Entry 6UXE (X-ray diffraction, 1.57 A resolution); this record covers chains A and D of the 4 polymer chains in the assembly.

[Chain A]
Name: Cysteine desulfurase, mitochondrial
Organism: Homo sapiens
Notes: EC 2.8.1.7
UniProt: Q9Y697 (NFS1_HUMAN); residue numbers follow UniProt; this construct covers 56-457
Sequence (406 residues; each row starts with the number of its first residue):
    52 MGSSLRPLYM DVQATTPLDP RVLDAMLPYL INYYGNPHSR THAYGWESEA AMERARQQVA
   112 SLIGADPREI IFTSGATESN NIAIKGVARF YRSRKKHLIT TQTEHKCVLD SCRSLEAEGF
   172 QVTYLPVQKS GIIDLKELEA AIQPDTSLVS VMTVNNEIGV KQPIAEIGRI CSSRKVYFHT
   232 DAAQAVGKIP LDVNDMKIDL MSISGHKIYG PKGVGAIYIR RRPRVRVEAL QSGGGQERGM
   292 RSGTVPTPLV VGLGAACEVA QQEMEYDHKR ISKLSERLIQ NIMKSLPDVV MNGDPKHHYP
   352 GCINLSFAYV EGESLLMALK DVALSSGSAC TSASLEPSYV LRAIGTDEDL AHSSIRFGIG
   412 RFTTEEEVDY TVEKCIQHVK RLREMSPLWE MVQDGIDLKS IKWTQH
Disordered / not traced: 52-54, 382-387, 456-457
Sequence notes: initiating methionine (52); expression tag (53-55)
Glycans and other covalent adducts: pyridoxal phosphate (PLP) linked to Lys-258
Small-molecule neighbours:
  - 2,5,8,11,14,17-hexaoxanonadecan-19-ol (P15): Met-334, Leu-337, Pro-338, Asp-339, Val-340, Val-341, Ala-359, Tyr-360, Asp-400, Leu-401, Leu-449
  - pyridoxal phosphate (PLP): Gly-126, Ala-127, Thr-128, Asn-131, His-156, Cys-158, Met-203, Asn-207, Asp-232, Ala-234, Gln-235, Ser-255, His-257, Thr-295, Cys-381

[Chain D]
Name: Iron-sulfur cluster assembly enzyme ISCU, mitochondrial
Organism: Homo sapiens
UniProt: Q9H1K1 (ISCU_HUMAN); residue numbers follow UniProt; this construct covers 35-167
Sequence (143 residues; each row starts with the number of its first residue):
    33 MAYHKKVVDH YENPRNVGSL DKTSKNVGTG LVGAPACGDV MKLQIQVDEK GKIVDARFKT
    93 FGCGSAIASS SLATEWVKGK TVEEALTIKN TDIAKELCLP PVKLHCSILA EDAIKAALAD
   153 YKLKQEPKKG EAEKKLEHHH HHH
Disordered / not traced: 33, 160-175
Sequence notes: initiating methionine (33); expression tag (34, 168-175); engineered mutation Ile-140 (Met in Q9H1K1)

[How chain A and chain D interact]
Contacting residue pairs - 57 pairs, chain A then chain D:
  Tyr-360(A) / Phe-93(D)
  Val-361(A) / Phe-93(D)
  Glu-362(A) / Gly-70(D)
  Glu-362(A) / Phe-93(D)
  Glu-362(A) / Gly-94(D)
  Glu-362(A) / Cys-95(D)  hydrogen bond (side chain-backbone)
  Glu-364(A) / Tyr-35(D)
  Glu-364(A) / Cys-95(D)
  Glu-364(A) / Lys-135(D)  salt bridge
  Ser-365(A) / Gly-94(D)  hydrogen bond (side chain-backbone)
  Ser-365(A) / Ile-99(D)
  Leu-367(A) / Tyr-35(D)
  Met-368(A) / Ala-34(D)  hydrophobic
  Met-368(A) / Tyr-35(D)
  Met-368(A) / Val-40(D)  hydrophobic
  Met-368(A) / Tyr-43(D)  hydrophobic
  Met-368(A) / Gly-96(D)
  Ala-369(A) / Tyr-43(D)  hydrophobic
  Lys-371(A) / Glu-44(D)
  Glu-399(A) / Ala-68(D)
  Asp-400(A) / Pro-67(D)
  His-403(A) / Pro-67(D)
  His-403(A) / Ala-68(D)  hydrogen bond (side chain-backbone)
  His-403(A) / Cys-69(D)
  His-403(A) / Gly-70(D)
  Ser-404(A) / Phe-93(D)
  His-429(A) / Tyr-43(D)  hydrogen bond
  Arg-432(A) / Tyr-43(D)  hydrogen bond (side chain-backbone)
  Arg-432(A) / Pro-46(D)
  Leu-433(A) / Tyr-43(D)  hydrophobic
  Leu-433(A) / Ile-99(D)  hydrophobic
  Glu-435(A) / Val-49(D)
  Glu-435(A) / Lys-91(D)
  Met-436(A) / Tyr-43(D)  hydrophobic
  Met-436(A) / Val-49(D)  hydrophobic
  Met-436(A) / Lys-91(D)
  Met-436(A) / Thr-92(D)  hydrogen bond (backbone-backbone)
  Met-436(A) / Ile-99(D)  hydrophobic
  Ser-437(A) / Lys-91(D)
  Ser-437(A) / Thr-92(D)
  Pro-438(A) / Val-72(D)
  Pro-438(A) / Lys-74(D)
  Pro-438(A) / Lys-91(D)
  Pro-438(A) / Thr-92(D)
  Pro-438(A) / Phe-93(D)
  Leu-439(A) / Pro-67(D)  hydrophobic
  Leu-439(A) / Phe-93(D)  hydrophobic
  Glu-441(A) / Ser-51(D)  hydrogen bond
  Glu-441(A) / Lys-74(D)  salt bridge
  Glu-441(A) / Lys-91(D)  salt bridge
  Trp-454(A) / Leu-63(D)  hydrophobic
  Trp-454(A) / Gly-65(D)
  Trp-454(A) / Ala-66(D)  hydrophobic
  Trp-454(A) / Pro-67(D)
  Trp-454(A) / Val-72(D)  hydrophobic
  Thr-455(A) / Val-64(D)
  Thr-455(A) / Gly-65(D)  hydrogen bond (backbone-backbone)
Interface residues without a listed pair, chain A (25 interface residues in all): Met-442
Interface residues without a listed pair, chain D (28 interface residues in all): His-42, Phe-90

[Overview]
25 residues of chain A face 28 of chain D across their interface; the contacts include 8 hydrogen bonds and 3
salt bridges. Polar pairs include Glu-364(A)/Lys-135(D), Glu-441(A)/Lys-74(D) and Glu-441(A)/Lys-91(D).
2,5,8,11,14,17-hexaoxanonadecan-19-ol is bound between chain A and chain D.
Chain A is Cysteine desulfurase, mitochondrial and chain D is Iron-sulfur cluster assembly enzyme ISCU,
mitochondrial, both from Homo sapiens; the structure, Structure of the human mitochondrial desulfurase complex
Nfs1-ISCU2(M140I)-ISD11 with E.coli ACP1 at 1.57 A resolution showing ..., was determined by X-ray
diffraction.
